7UM7 - chains B and C of the 5 polymer chains in the assembly; structure by electron microscopy, 2.75 A resolution.

# Chain B
Molecule: miniGo protein
From: Homo sapiens
Sequence (225 residues; each row starts with the number of its first residue):
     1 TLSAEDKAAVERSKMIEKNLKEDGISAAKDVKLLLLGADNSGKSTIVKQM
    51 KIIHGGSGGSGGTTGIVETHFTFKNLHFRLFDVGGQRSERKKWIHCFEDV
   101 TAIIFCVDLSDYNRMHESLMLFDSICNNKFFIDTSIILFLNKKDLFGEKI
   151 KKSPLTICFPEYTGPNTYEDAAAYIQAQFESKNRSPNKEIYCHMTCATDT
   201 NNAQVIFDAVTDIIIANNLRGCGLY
Not modelled in the structure: 1, 54-63

# Chain C
Molecule: Guanine nucleotide-binding protein G(I)/G(S)/G(T) subunit beta-1
From: Homo sapiens
Reference sequence: P62873 (GBB1_HUMAN); residue numbers follow UniProt; this construct covers 2-340
Sequence (339 residues; row label = number of the first residue in the row):
     2 SELDQLRQEAEQLKNQIRDARKACADATLSQITNNIDPVGRIQMRTRRTL
    52 RGHLAKIYAMHWGTDSRLLVSASQDGKLIIWDSYTTNKVHAIPLRSSWVM
   102 TCAYAPSGNYVACGGLDNICSIYNLKTREGNVRVSRELAGHTGYLSCCRF
   152 LDDNQIVTSSGDTTCALWDIETGQQTTTFTGHTGDVMSLSLAPDTRLFVS
   202 GACDASAKLWDVREGMCRQTFTGHESDINAICFFPNGNAFATGSDDATCR
   252 LFDLRADQELMTYSHDNIICGITSVSFSKSGRLLLAGYDDFNCNVWDALK
   302 ADRAGVLAGHDNRVSCLGVTDDGMAVATGSWDSFLKIWN
Not modelled in the structure: 2
UniProt features mapped onto this chain:
  - modified residue: Ser2 (N-acetylserine), His266 (Phosphohistidine)

# Chain B / chain C interface
Contacting residue pairs (33):
  Arg12(B) - Val90(C)  hydrogen bond (side chain-backbone)
  Arg12(B) - His91(C)
  Ser13(B) - Asn88(C)
  Ser13(B) - Lys89(C)  hydrogen bond (side chain-backbone)
  Ile16(B) - Lys89(C)
  Glu17(B) - Lys89(C)  salt bridge
  Leu20(B) - Lys78(C)
  Asp23(B) - Lys78(C)  salt bridge
  Gly24(B) - Leu55(C)
  Thr64(B) - Asn119(C)
  Gly65(B) - Leu117(C)
  Gly65(B) - Asn119(C)
  Ile66(B) - Trp99(C)
  Phe81(B) - Trp99(C)  hydrophobic
  Gln86(B) - Leu117(C)  hydrogen bond (side chain-backbone)
  Gln86(B) - Asn119(C)  hydrogen bond
  Gln86(B) - Tyr145(C)
  Ser88(B) - Gly162(C)
  Glu89(B) - Asp186(C)  hydrogen bond (backbone-side chain)
  Lys92(B) - Tyr145(C)
  Lys92(B) - Met188(C)
  Lys92(B) - Cys204(C)
  Lys92(B) - Asp228(C)  salt bridge
  Lys92(B) - Asn230(C)
  Trp93(B) - Met101(C)  hydrophobic
  Trp93(B) - Tyr145(C)
  His95(B) - Lys57(C)
  His95(B) - Tyr59(C)  hydrogen bond
  Cys96(B) - Tyr59(C)
  Cys96(B) - Gln75(C)
  Cys96(B) - Met101(C)  hydrophobic
  Phe97(B) - Trp99(C)  hydrophobic
  Glu98(B) - Lys57(C)  salt bridge
Also at the interface, not in a pair above, chain B (23 interface residues in all): Ala9, Val10, Phe130
Also at the interface, not in a pair above, chain C (27 interface residues in all): Gly53, Ile80, Ala92, Gly144, Asp246, Arg314, Trp332

# Overview
The interface between chain B and chain C involves 23 residues on one side and 27 on the other, with 6
hydrogen bonds and 4 salt bridges. Polar contacts include Glu17(B)-Lys89(C), Asp23(B)-Lys78(C) and
Lys92(B)-Asp228(C).
Here chain B is miniGo protein and chain C is Guanine nucleotide-binding protein G(I)/G(S)/G(T) subunit
beta-1, both from Homo sapiens. Entry 7UM7 (CryoEM structure of Go-coupled 5-HT5AR in complex with
Methylergometrine) was determined by electron microscopy (same publication as 7UM4, 7UM5 and 7UM6).
